PDB entry 5VI8 | X-ray diffraction, 2.76 A resolution | chains B and D of the 10 polymer chains in the assembly

[Chain B]
Name: DNA-directed RNA polymerase subunit alpha
Organism: Mycobacterium smegmatis (strain ATCC 700084 / mc(2)155)
Notes: EC 2.7.7.6
UniProtKB: A0QSL8 (RPOA_MYCS2); residue numbers follow UniProt; this construct covers 1-350
Chain sequence (350 residues; each row starts with the number of its first residue):
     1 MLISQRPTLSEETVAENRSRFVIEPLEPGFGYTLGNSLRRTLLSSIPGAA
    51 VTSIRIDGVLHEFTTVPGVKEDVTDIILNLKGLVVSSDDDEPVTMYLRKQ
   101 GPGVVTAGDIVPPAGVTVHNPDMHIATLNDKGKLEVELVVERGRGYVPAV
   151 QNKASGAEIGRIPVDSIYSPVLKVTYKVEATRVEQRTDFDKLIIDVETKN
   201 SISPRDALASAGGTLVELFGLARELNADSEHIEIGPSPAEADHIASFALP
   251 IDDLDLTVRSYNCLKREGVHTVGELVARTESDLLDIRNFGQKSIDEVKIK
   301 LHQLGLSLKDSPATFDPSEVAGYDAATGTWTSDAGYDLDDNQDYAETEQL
Disordered / not traced: 234-350

[Chain D]
Name: DNA-directed RNA polymerase subunit beta'
Organism: Mycobacterium smegmatis (strain ATCC 700084 / mc(2)155)
Notes: EC 2.7.7.6
UniProtKB: A0QS66 (RPOC_MYCS2); residues 1-1317 here = UniProt positions 1-1317
Chain sequence (1317 residues; numbered 1 to 1317; the number before each row is that of its first residue):
     1 MLDVNFFDELRIGLATADDIRNWSYGEVKKPETINYRTLKPEKDGLFCEK
    51 IFGPTRDWECYCGKYKRVRFKGIICERCGVEVTRAKVRRERMGHIELAAP
   101 VTHIWYFKGVPSRLGYLLDLAPKDLEKIIYFAAYVITSVDDEMRHNELST
   151 LEAEMAVEKKAVEDQRDADLEARAQKLEADLAELEAEGAKSDVRRKVRDS
   201 GEREMRQLRDRAQRELDRLDEIWNTFTKLAPKQLIVDEVLYRELQDRYGE
   251 YFTGAMGAESIKKLIENFDIDAEAESLREVIRSGKGQKKLRALKRLKVVA
   301 AFQQSGNSPMGMVLDAVPVIPPELRPMVQLDGGRFATSDLNDLYRRVINR
   351 NNRLKRLIDLGAPEIIVNNEKRMLQESVDALFDNGRRGRPVTGPGNRPLK
   401 SLSDLLKGKQGRFRQNLLGKRVDYSGRSVIVVGPQLKLHQCGLPKLMALE
   451 LFKPFVMKRLVDLNHAQNIKSAKRMVERQRPQVWDVLEEVIAEHPVLLNR
   501 APTLHRLGIQAFEPQLVEGKAIQLHPLVCEAFNADFDGDQMAVHLPLSAE
   551 AQAEARILMLSSNNILSPASGKPLAMPRLDMVTGLYYLTTLVEGATGEYQ
   601 AATKDAPEQGVYSSPAEAIMAMDRGALSVRAKIKVRLTELRPPTDLEAQL
   651 FENGWKPGDAWTAETTLGRVMFNELLPKSYPFVNEQMHKKVQARIINDLA
   701 ERFPMIVVAQTVDKLKDAGFYWATRSGVTVSMADVLVPPQKQEILERHEA
   751 EADAIERKYQRGALNHTERNESLVKIWQDATEEVGKALEEFYPADNPIIT
   801 IVKSGATGNLTQTRTLAGMKGLVTNPKGEFIPRPIKSSFREGLTVLEYFI
   851 NTHGARKGLADTALRTADSGYLTRRLVDVSQDVIVREHDCETERGINVTL
   901 AERGPDGTLIRDAHVETSAFARTLATDAVDANGNVIIERGHDLGDPAIDA
   951 LLAAGITTVKVRSVLTCTSATGVCAMCYGRSMATGKLVDIGEAVGIVAAQ
  1001 SIGEPGTQLTMRTFHQGGVTGGADIVGGLPRVQELFEARVPRNKAPIADV
  1051 AGRVRLEESDKFFKITIVPDDGGEEVVYDKLSKRQRLRVITHEDGTEGVL
  1101 SDGDHVEVGDQLMEGAADPHEVLRVQGPREVQIHLVKEVQEVYRAQGVSI
  1151 HDKHIEVIVRQMLRRVTIIDSGSTEFLPGSLTERAEFEAENRRVVAEGGE
  1201 PAAGRPVLMGITKASLATDSWLSAASFQETTRVLTDAAINCRSDKLNGLK
  1251 ENVIIGKLIPAGTGISRYRNIQVQPTEEARAAAYTIPSYEDQYYSPDFGQ
  1301 ATGAAVPLDDYGYSDYR
Disordered / not traced: 1-3, 907-909, 1011-1026, 1091-1097, 1196-1201, 1284-1317
Ion coordination: Zn2+ site 1: C60, C62, C75, C78; Mg2+: D537, D539; Zn2+ site 2: C890, C967, C974, C977

[Chain B / chain D interface]
Contacting residue pairs (34):
  R39(B) - I619(D)
  R39(B) - D623(D)  salt bridge
  R40(B) - D623(D)  salt bridge
  E62(B) - K604(D)
  F63(B) - T603(D)
  F63(B) - K604(D)
  T74(B) - E608(D)  hydrogen bond
  T74(B) - V611(D)
  L78(B) - S613(D)
  L78(B) - R636(D)
  N79(B) - R636(D)  hydrogen bond
  K81(B) - V611(D)  hydrogen bond (side chain-backbone)
  K81(B) - S613(D)
  K81(B) - E617(D)  salt bridge
  Y146(B) - Y612(D)
  Y146(B) - E617(D)
  Y146(B) - M620(D)
  Y146(B) - A621(D)  hydrophobic
  Y146(B) - R624(D)  hydrogen bond (backbone-side chain)
  P148(B) - R624(D)
  I162(B) - P607(D)  hydrophobic
  D165(B) - E617(D)
  I167(B) - E617(D)
  I167(B) - M620(D)  hydrophobic
  V171(B) - M620(D)
  L172(B) - S614(D)
  L172(B) - A616(D)
  L172(B) - M620(D)  hydrophobic
  K173(B) - A616(D)
  K173(B) - E674(D)  salt bridge
  R182(B) - E488(D)
  V183(B) - D485(D)
  V183(B) - E488(D)
  T187(B) - E518(D)
Also at the interface, not in a pair above, chain B (27 interface residues in all): L43, H61, D75, I77, G82, V147, E184, Q185
Also at the interface, not in a pair above, chain D (23 interface residues in all): K445, W484, A626

[Overview]
27 residues of chain B face 23 of chain D across their interface, with 4 hydrogen bonds and 4 salt bridges.
Polar pairs include R39(B)-D623(D), R40(B)-D623(D) and K81(B)-E617(D). The Zn2+ site 1 is built by C60(D),
C62(D), C75(D) and C78(D).
Here chain B is DNA-directed RNA polymerase subunit alpha and chain D is DNA-directed RNA polymerase subunit
beta', both from Mycobacterium smegmatis (strain ATCC 700084 / mc(2)155). Entry 5VI8 (Structure of a
mycobacterium smegmatis transcription initiation complex with an upstream-fork promoter fragment) was
determined by X-ray diffraction (same publication as 5VI5).
